Entry 6KN0 (X-ray diffraction, 2.79 A resolution); this record covers chains A and B of the 3 polymer chains in the assembly.

[Chain A]
Protein: Caspase-1
From: Homo sapiens
Notes: EC 3.4.22.36
Reference sequence: P29466 (CASP1_HUMAN); numbering as in UniProt (aligned over 131-297)
Chain sequence (167 residues; numbered 131 to 297; the number before each row is that of its first residue):
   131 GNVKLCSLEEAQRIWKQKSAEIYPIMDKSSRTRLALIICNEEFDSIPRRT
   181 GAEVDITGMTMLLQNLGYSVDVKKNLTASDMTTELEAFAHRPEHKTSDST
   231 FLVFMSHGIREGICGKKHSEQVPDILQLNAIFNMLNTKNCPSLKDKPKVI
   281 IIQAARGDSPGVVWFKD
Construct notes: engineered mutation Ala-285 (Cys in P29466)
Curated features (UniProtKB/Swiss-Prot):
  - active site: His-237
  - cross-link: Lys-134 (Glycyl lysine isopeptide (Lys-Gly) (interchain with G-Cter in ubiquitin))
  - mutagenesis: Trp-294 (W294A: Mediates autoprocessing but is unable to interact with Gasdermin-D (GSDMD) and mediate its cleavage), Asp-297 (D297N: In IDL(uncl); abolished cleavage in the interdomain region; when associated with 315-N-N-316)

[Chain B]
Protein: Caspase-1
From: Homo sapiens
Notes: EC 3.4.22.36
Reference sequence: P29466 (CASP1_HUMAN); residues 317-404 here = UniProt positions 317-404
Chain sequence (88 residues; each row starts with the number of its first residue):
   317 AIKKAHIEKDFIAFCSSTPDNVSWRHPTMGSVFIGRLIEHMQEYACSCDV
   367 EEIFRKVRFSFEQPDGRAQMPTTERVTLTRCFYLFPGH
Curated features (UniProtKB/Swiss-Prot):
  - mutagenesis: Ile-318 to Lys-320 (Abolished ability to cleave IL18), Ile-318 (I318N: Mediates autoprocessing but is unable to interact with Gasdermin-D (GSDMD) and mediate its cleavage), Lys-320 (K320A: Abolishes cleavage of Gasdermin-D (GSDMD))

[Interface between chain A and chain B]
Residue-residue contacts (110):
  Asn-132(A) with Gln-358(B)
  Val-133(A) with Gln-358(B); Pro-402(B), hydrophobic
  Lys-134(A) with Gln-358(B), hydrogen bond (backbone-backbone); Cys-362(B); Pro-402(B)
  Leu-135(A) with Pro-402(B)
  Cys-136(A) with Cys-362(B), hydrogen bond (side chain-backbone); Pro-402(B), hydrogen bond (backbone-backbone); His-404(B)
  Leu-138(A) with His-404(B)
  Glu-140(A) with Cys-362(B); Ser-363(B)
  Ala-141(A) with Phe-401(B), hydrophobic; His-404(B)
  Ile-144(A) with Cys-362(B); Ser-363(B); Tyr-399(B), hydrophobic
  Glu-151(A) with Arg-396(B); Cys-397(B), hydrogen bond (backbone-backbone)
  Ile-152(A) with Arg-396(B); Cys-397(B); Tyr-399(B), hydrophobic
  Tyr-153(A) with Asp-326(B), hydrogen bond; Leu-394(B); Thr-395(B), hydrogen bond (side chain-backbone); Arg-396(B), hydrogen bond (side chain-backbone); Cys-397(B); Phe-398(B), hydrophobic
  Pro-154(A) with Arg-396(B)
  Ile-155(A) with Tyr-399(B); Phe-401(B), hydrophobic
  Lys-158(A) with His-404(B)
  Arg-161(A) with His-404(B), hydrogen bond (side chain-backbone)
  Arg-178(A) with Arg-341(B), hydrogen bond (backbone-side chain)
  Arg-179(A) with Arg-341(B)
  Thr-180(A) with Arg-341(B), hydrogen bond (backbone-side chain); Pro-343(B)
  Gly-181(A) with Pro-343(B)
  Val-184(A) with Thr-344(B)
  Asp-185(A) with Gly-346(B); Ser-347(B), hydrogen bond; Ile-350(B)
  Gly-188(A) with Ile-354(B)
  Met-189(A) with Ile-350(B), hydrophobic; Ile-354(B)
  Leu-192(A) with Ile-354(B), hydrophobic; Met-357(B), hydrophobic; Gln-358(B)
  Leu-196(A) with Met-357(B), hydrophobic
  Tyr-198(A) with Phe-398(B)
  Ser-229(A) with Phe-398(B)
  Phe-231(A) with Phe-398(B), hydrophobic
  Arg-240(A) with Asp-336(B)
  Asn-259(A) with Arg-391(B)
  Phe-262(A) with Glu-324(B); Phe-327(B), hydrophobic; Arg-391(B)
  Leu-265(A) with Phe-327(B)
  Asn-266(A) with Ile-323(B); Glu-324(B)
  Thr-267(A) with His-322(B), hydrogen bond (side chain-backbone); Ile-323(B), hydrogen bond (backbone-backbone)
  Lys-274(A) with Ala-321(B)
  Asp-275(A) with Lys-325(B), salt bridge; Asp-326(B)
  Lys-276(A) with Asp-326(B)
  Pro-277(A) with Asp-326(B); Phe-398(B), hydrophobic
  Lys-278(A) with Lys-325(B), hydrogen bond (side chain-backbone); Asp-326(B), hydrogen bond (backbone-backbone); Phe-327(B); Ile-328(B), hydrogen bond (backbone-backbone)
  Val-279(A) with Ile-328(B); Phe-370(B), hydrophobic; Phe-398(B), hydrophobic
  Ile-280(A) with Phe-327(B), hydrophobic; Ile-328(B), hydrogen bond (backbone-backbone); Ala-329(B); Phe-330(B), hydrogen bond (backbone-backbone)
  Ile-281(A) with Phe-330(B); Phe-349(B), hydrophobic; Leu-353(B), hydrophobic
  Ile-282(A) with Phe-330(B), hydrogen bond (backbone-backbone); Cys-331(B); Ser-332(B), hydrogen bond (backbone-backbone)
  Gln-283(A) with Ser-332(B); Ser-347(B), hydrogen bond; Phe-349(B)
  Ala-284(A) with Ser-332(B), hydrogen bond (backbone-side chain); Ser-339(B)
  Ala-285(A) with Ser-339(B)
  Arg-286(A) with Cys-331(B); Ser-333(B), hydrogen bond (side chain-backbone); Thr-334(B); Pro-335(B); Asp-336(B), hydrogen bond (backbone-backbone); Asn-337(B), hydrogen bond (backbone-backbone); Glu-390(B), salt bridge
  Gly-287(A) with Asp-336(B); Asn-337(B), hydrogen bond (backbone-backbone); Val-338(B)
  Asp-288(A) with Asp-336(B), hydrogen bond (backbone-backbone); Val-338(B)
  Ser-289(A) with Asp-336(B), hydrogen bond (backbone-backbone); Asn-337(B); Val-338(B)
  Pro-290(A) with Ala-384(B)
  Gly-291(A) with Asn-337(B)
  Val-292(A) with Ala-384(B), hydrophobic
Interface residues without a listed pair, chain A (61 interface residues in all): Ser-137, Ala-150, Met-156, Met-235, Leu-258, Asn-263, Lys-268
Interface residues without a listed pair, chain B (51 interface residues in all): Trp-340, His-342, Met-345, Ala-361, Leu-400, Gly-403

[In short]
61 residues of chain A face 51 of chain B across their interface, with 28 hydrogen bonds and 2 salt bridges.
Polar contacts include Asp-275(A)/Lys-325(B), Arg-286(A)/Glu-390(B) and Cys-136(A)/Cys-362(B).
Chain A is Caspase-1 and chain B is Caspase-1, both from Homo sapiens; the structure, caspase-1 P20/P10 C285A
in complex with human GSDMD-C domain, was determined by X-ray diffraction, deposited together with 6KMT, 6KMU,
6KMV, 6KMZ and 6KN1.
